Entry 1MPS (X-ray diffraction, 2.55 A resolution); this record covers chains M and H of the 3 polymer chains in the assembly.

== Chain M ==
Protein: Photosynthetic reaction center
From: Rhodobacter sphaeroides
Reference sequence: P02953 (RCEM_RHOSH); residues 1-307 here = UniProt positions 1-307
Chain sequence (307 residues; numbered 1 to 307; the number before each row is that of its first residue):
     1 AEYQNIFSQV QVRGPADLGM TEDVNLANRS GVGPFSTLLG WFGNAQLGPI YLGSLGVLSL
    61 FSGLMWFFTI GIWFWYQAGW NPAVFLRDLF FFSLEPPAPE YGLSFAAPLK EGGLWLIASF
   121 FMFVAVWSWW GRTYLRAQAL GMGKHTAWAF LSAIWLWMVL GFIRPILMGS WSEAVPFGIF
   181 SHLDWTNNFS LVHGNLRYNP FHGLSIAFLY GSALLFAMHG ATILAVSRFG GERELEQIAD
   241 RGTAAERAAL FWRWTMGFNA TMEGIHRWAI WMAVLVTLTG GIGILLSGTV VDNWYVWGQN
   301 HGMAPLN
Unresolved in the structure: 303-307
Construct notes: engineered mutation Phe-177 (Tyr in P02953), Arg-197 (Phe in P02953)
Bound ions: bacteriochlorophyll a Mg site 1 near His-182 (its only coordinating residue here); bacteriochlorophyll a Mg site 2 near His-202 (its only coordinating residue here); Fe2+: His-219, Glu-234, His-266 (shared with 2 residues of chain L)
Ligand contacts:
  - bacteriochlorophyll a (BCL), molecule 1: Trp-66, Met-122, Val-126, Phe-150, Ala-153, Ile-154, Leu-156, Trp-157, Leu-160, Trp-185, Thr-186, Asn-187, Phe-189, Ser-190, Asn-195, Leu-196, Arg-197, His-202, Ser-205, Ile-206, Leu-209, Tyr-210, Val-276, Thr-277, Gly-280, Gly-281, Ile-284
  - bacteriochlorophyll a (BCL), molecule 2: Met-122, Trp-157, Leu-160, Val-175, Ile-179, His-182, Leu-183, Trp-185, Thr-186
  - bacteriochlorophyll a (BCL), molecule 3: Gly-203, Ile-206, Ala-207, Tyr-210, Gly-211, Leu-214
  - bacteriopheophytin a (BPH), molecule 1: Ser-59, Leu-60, Gly-63, Leu-64, Ala-125, Val-126, Trp-129, Thr-133, Thr-146, Ala-149, Phe-150, Ser-152, Ala-153, Ala-273, Val-274, Thr-277
  - bacteriopheophytin a (BPH), molecule 2: Tyr-210, Ala-213, Leu-214, Ala-217, Met-218, Trp-252, Thr-255, Met-256
  - speroidenone (SPN): Trp-66, Phe-67, Phe-68, Ile-70, Gly-71, Ile-72, Phe-74, Trp-75, Phe-85, Leu-89, Trp-115, Leu-116, Ser-119, Phe-120, Met-122, Phe-123, Trp-157, Met-158, Leu-160, Gly-161, Phe-162, Trp-171, Val-175, Pro-176, Phe-177, Gly-178, Ile-179, His-182
  - ubiquinone-10 (U10): Leu-214, Met-218, His-219, Thr-222, Ile-223, Ala-245, Ala-248, Ala-249, Trp-252, Met-256, Phe-258, Asn-259, Ala-260, Thr-261, Met-262, Ile-265, Trp-268, Met-272

== Chain H ==
Protein: Photosynthetic reaction center
From: Rhodobacter sphaeroides
Notes: engineered mutation(s): CHAIN M, Y177F, F197R
Reference sequence: P11846 (RCEH_RHOSH); numbering as in UniProt (aligned over 1-260)
Chain sequence (260 residues; row label = number of the first residue in the row):
     1 MVGVTAFGNF DLASLAIYSF WIFLAGLIYY LQTENMREGY PLENEDGTPA ANQGPFPLPK
    61 PKTFILPHGR GTLTVPGPES EDRPIALART AVSEGFPHAP TGDPMKDGVG PASWVARRDL
   121 PELDGHGHNK IKPMKAAAGF HVSAGKNPIG LPVRGCDLEI AGKVVDIWVD IPEQMARFLE
   181 VELKDGSTRL LPMQMVKVQS NRVHVNALSS DLFAGIPTIK SPTEVTLLEE DKICGYVAGG
   241 LMYAAPKRKS VVAAMLAEYA
Unresolved in the structure: 1-10, 251-260

== Interface between chain M and chain H ==
Residue-residue contacts - 99 pairs, chain M then chain H:
  Tyr-3(M) / Gln-194(H)
  Asn-5(M) / Gln-194(H)
  Gln-9(M) / Met-193(H)
  Gln-9(M) / Val-196(H)  hydrogen bond (side chain-backbone)
  Gln-9(M) / Lys-197(H)
  Gln-9(M) / Val-198(H)  hydrogen bond (side chain-backbone)
  Val-10(M) / Val-142(H)  hydrophobic
  Val-10(M) / Ala-144(H)
  Val-10(M) / Lys-146(H)
  Gln-11(M) / Val-142(H)
  Gln-11(M) / Ser-143(H)  hydrogen bond (backbone-backbone)
  Gln-11(M) / Ala-144(H)  hydrogen bond (backbone-backbone)
  Val-12(M) / Phe-140(H)  hydrophobic
  Val-12(M) / His-141(H)
  Val-12(M) / Ser-143(H)
  Val-12(M) / Val-169(H)  hydrophobic
  Val-12(M) / Gln-174(H)
  Arg-13(M) / Gly-139(H)
  Arg-13(M) / Phe-140(H)
  Arg-13(M) / His-141(H)  hydrogen bond (backbone-backbone)
  Arg-13(M) / Ser-143(H)  hydrogen bond (backbone-side chain)
  Arg-13(M) / Gln-174(H)
  Gly-14(M) / Gly-139(H)
  Gly-14(M) / Phe-140(H)
  Gly-14(M) / Gln-174(H)  hydrogen bond (backbone-side chain)
  Pro-15(M) / Phe-140(H)
  Pro-15(M) / Gln-174(H)  hydrogen bond (backbone-side chain)
  Met-20(M) / Gly-125(H)
  Met-20(M) / His-126(H)
  Thr-37(M) / Ala-144(H)
  Trp-41(M) / Ala-144(H)  hydrophobic
  Trp-41(M) / Gly-145(H)
  Asn-44(M) / Glu-173(H)
  Phe-201(M) / Ala-16(H)  hydrophobic
  Phe-201(M) / Ile-17(H)
  Leu-204(M) / Ile-17(H)  hydrophobic
  Leu-204(M) / Phe-20(H)  hydrophobic
  Ser-227(M) / Gln-194(H)  hydrogen bond (backbone-side chain)
  Arg-228(M) / Gln-194(H)
  Arg-228(M) / Met-195(H)
  Arg-228(M) / Cys-234(H)  hydrogen bond (backbone-side chain)
  Arg-228(M) / Leu-241(H)
  Phe-229(M) / Cys-234(H)
  Phe-229(M) / Ala-238(H)  hydrophobic
  Glu-232(M) / Met-175(H)
  Glu-232(M) / Arg-177(H)  salt bridge
  Arg-233(M) / Glu-122(H)  salt bridge
  Arg-233(M) / Ile-131(H)
  Arg-233(M) / Arg-177(H)
  Arg-233(M) / Leu-227(H)
  Arg-233(M) / Glu-230(H)  salt bridge
  Glu-236(M) / Glu-122(H)
  Glu-236(M) / Leu-227(H)
  Ile-238(M) / Glu-38(H)
  Ile-238(M) / Leu-73(H)
  Ala-239(M) / Leu-66(H)  hydrophobic
  Ala-239(M) / Leu-73(H)
  Asp-240(M) / Arg-117(H)  hydrogen bond (backbone-side chain)
  Asp-240(M) / Arg-118(H)  hydrogen bond (side chain-backbone)
  Asp-240(M) / Leu-227(H)
  Arg-241(M) / Glu-38(H)  salt bridge
  Arg-241(M) / Glu-79(H)  salt bridge
  Arg-241(M) / Val-115(H)
  Arg-241(M) / Arg-117(H)
  Gly-242(M) / Val-115(H)
  Gly-242(M) / Arg-117(H)
  Gly-242(M) / Asp-231(H)
  Thr-243(M) / Ser-113(H)
  Thr-243(M) / Val-115(H)
  Thr-243(M) / Asp-231(H)  hydrogen bond (backbone-side chain)
  Glu-246(M) / Val-115(H)
  Arg-247(M) / Pro-111(H)  hydrogen bond (side chain-backbone)
  Arg-247(M) / Ala-112(H)
  Arg-247(M) / Ser-113(H)  hydrogen bond (side chain-backbone)
  Arg-253(M) / Tyr-40(H)  hydrogen bond
  Phe-258(M) / Gln-32(H)
  Ala-260(M) / Asn-35(H)
  Thr-261(M) / Asn-35(H)  hydrogen bond (backbone-side chain)
  Thr-261(M) / Glu-38(H)
  Glu-263(M) / Lys-62(H)  salt bridge
  Glu-263(M) / Phe-64(H)
  Gly-264(M) / Asn-35(H)  hydrogen bond (backbone-side chain)
  Ile-265(M) / Asn-35(H)  hydrogen bond (backbone-side chain)
  Arg-267(M) / Tyr-30(H)  hydrogen bond
  Arg-267(M) / Leu-31(H)
  Arg-267(M) / Lys-62(H)
  Trp-268(M) / Leu-31(H)  hydrophobic
  Trp-268(M) / Asn-35(H)
  Trp-271(M) / Phe-23(H)  hydrophobic
  Trp-271(M) / Leu-27(H)
  Leu-275(M) / Leu-27(H)  hydrophobic
  Thr-279(M) / Phe-20(H)
  Val-290(M) / Asp-11(H)
  Val-291(M) / Ala-13(H)  hydrophobic
  Trp-297(M) / Asp-11(H)  hydrogen bond
  Trp-297(M) / Ala-13(H)
  Trp-297(M) / Ser-14(H)
  His-301(M) / Ser-14(H)
  Gly-302(M) / Asp-11(H)  hydrogen bond (backbone-backbone)
Other interface residues (no listed pair), chain M (55 interface residues in all): Gly-19, Phe-35, Gln-46, Pro-200, Phe-208, Gln-237, Asn-259, Leu-286, Trp-294
Other interface residues (no listed pair), chain H (69 interface residues in all): Leu-12, Trp-21, Leu-24, Glu-34, Arg-37, Gly-39, Leu-42, Gly-110, Trp-114, Lys-130, Ala-138, Pro-148, Ala-176, Pro-192, Gly-235

== In short ==
55 residues of chain M face 69 of chain H across their interface; the contacts include 22 hydrogen bonds and 6
salt bridges. Among the polar pairs are Glu-232(M)/Arg-177(H), Arg-233(M)/Glu-122(H) and
Arg-233(M)/Glu-230(H).
Here chain M is Photosynthetic reaction center and chain H is Photosynthetic reaction center, both from
Rhodobacter sphaeroides. Entry 1MPS (Photosynthetic reaction center mutant with phe M 197 replaced with arg
and tyr M 177 replaced ...) was determined by X-ray diffraction.
